PDB entry 4QEC | X-ray diffraction, 1.90 A resolution | chains A and B

Chain A (and B):
Protein: ElxO
Organism: Staphylococcus epidermidis
Notes: chain B of this document is another copy of the same molecule, construct and numbering; everything in this record applies to it too
Reference sequence: I6ZQW6 (I6ZQW6_STAEP); residues 2-249 here correspond to UniProt positions 1-248 (UniProt number = residue number - 1)
Sequence (248 residues; each row starts with the number of its first residue):
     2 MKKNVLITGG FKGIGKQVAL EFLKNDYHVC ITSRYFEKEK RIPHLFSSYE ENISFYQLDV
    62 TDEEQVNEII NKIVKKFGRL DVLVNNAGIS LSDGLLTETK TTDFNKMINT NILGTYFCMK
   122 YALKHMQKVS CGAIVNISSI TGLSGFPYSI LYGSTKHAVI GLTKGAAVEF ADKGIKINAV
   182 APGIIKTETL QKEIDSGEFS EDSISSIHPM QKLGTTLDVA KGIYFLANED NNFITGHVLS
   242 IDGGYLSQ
Ligand contacts: NADP (NAP; NADP nicotinamide-adenine-dinucleotide phosphate): Gly-10, Gly-11, Phe-12, Lys-13, Gly-14, Ile-15, Gly-16, Ser-34, Arg-35, Tyr-36, Lys-39, Leu-59, Asp-60, Val-61, Thr-62, Asn-87, Ala-88, Gly-89, Ile-90, Thr-111, Ile-138, Ser-139, Ser-140, Tyr-153, Lys-157, Pro-183, Gly-184, Ile-185, Ile-186, Thr-188, Thr-190
Reported in the primary citation:
  - catalytic residues: Ser-140, Tyr-153, Lys-157
  - mutagenesis - S140A, K157A, K157M: decreased catalytic activity

Chain A / chain B interface:
Residue-residue contacts - 58 pairs, chain A then chain B:
  Val-169(A) with Ser-248(B)
  Ala-172(A) with Pro-210(B); Met-211(B)
  Asp-173(A) with Pro-210(B)
  Lys-177(A) with Met-211(B)
  His-209(A) with Phe-234(B)
  Pro-210(A) with Ala-172(B); Asp-173(B)
  Met-211(A) with Ala-172(B); Lys-177(B); Asn-233(B); Phe-234(B), hydrophobic; Thr-236(B)
  Lys-213(A) with Asn-233(B), hydrogen bond (side chain-backbone); Phe-234(B)
  Leu-214(A) with Phe-234(B)
  Gly-215(A) with Phe-234(B)
  Asp-219(A) with Asn-233(B); Phe-234(B)
  Lys-222(A) with Phe-226(B); Asp-231(B), salt bridge
  Gly-223(A) with Phe-226(B)
  Phe-226(A) with Lys-222(B); Gly-223(B); Phe-226(B), hydrophobic; Leu-240(B), hydrophobic
  Asp-231(A) with Lys-222(B), salt bridge
  Asn-233(A) with Met-211(B); Lys-213(B), hydrogen bond (backbone-side chain); Asp-219(B)
  Phe-234(A) with His-209(B); Met-211(B), hydrophobic; Lys-213(B); Leu-214(B); Gly-215(B); Asp-219(B); Ile-242(B); Asp-243(B), hydrogen bond (backbone-backbone); Gly-244(B), hydrogen bond (backbone-backbone)
  Ile-235(A) with Ser-241(B)
  Thr-236(A) with Gly-244(B); Gly-245(B)
  Gly-237(A) with Ser-248(B)
  His-238(A) with His-238(B), hydrogen bond; Val-239(B); Leu-240(B); Ser-241(B)
  Val-239(A) with His-238(B)
  Leu-240(A) with His-238(B)
  Ser-241(A) with Ile-235(B); His-238(B), hydrogen bond
  Ile-242(A) with Phe-234(B)
  Asp-243(A) with Phe-234(B), hydrogen bond (backbone-backbone)
  Gly-244(A) with Phe-234(B), hydrogen bond (backbone-backbone); Thr-236(B)
  Gly-245(A) with Thr-236(B)
  Ser-248(A) with Val-169(B); Gly-237(B)
Other interface residues (no listed pair), chain A (33 interface residues in all): Lys-165, Ile-186, Gln-212, Gln-249
Other interface residues (no listed pair), chain B (33 interface residues in all): Lys-165, Ile-186, Gln-212, Gln-249

Summary:
The chain A/chain B interface involves 33 residues from each chain; the contacts include 8 hydrogen bonds and
2 salt bridges. Among the polar pairs are Lys-222(A)/Asp-231(B), Lys-213(A)/Asn-233(B) and
His-238(A)/His-238(B). Chain A binds NADP. The paper reports catalytic residues Ser-140(A), Tyr-153(A) and
Lys-157(A); S140A, K157A and K157M of chain A reduce catalytic activity.
Chain A and chain B are both ElxO (Staphylococcus epidermidis); the structure, ElxO with NADP Bound, was
determined by X-ray diffraction together with 4QED from the same study.
